Entry 7Z0O (electron microscopy, 2.80 A resolution); this record covers chains E and T of the 10 polymer chains in the assembly.

Chain E:
Protein: RNA polymerase I-specific transcription initiation factor RRN9
From: Saccharomyces cerevisiae
UniProt: P53437 (RRN9_YEAST); residue numbers follow UniProt; this construct covers 1-365
Sequence (366 residues; row label = number of the first residue in the row; numbering starts at 0):
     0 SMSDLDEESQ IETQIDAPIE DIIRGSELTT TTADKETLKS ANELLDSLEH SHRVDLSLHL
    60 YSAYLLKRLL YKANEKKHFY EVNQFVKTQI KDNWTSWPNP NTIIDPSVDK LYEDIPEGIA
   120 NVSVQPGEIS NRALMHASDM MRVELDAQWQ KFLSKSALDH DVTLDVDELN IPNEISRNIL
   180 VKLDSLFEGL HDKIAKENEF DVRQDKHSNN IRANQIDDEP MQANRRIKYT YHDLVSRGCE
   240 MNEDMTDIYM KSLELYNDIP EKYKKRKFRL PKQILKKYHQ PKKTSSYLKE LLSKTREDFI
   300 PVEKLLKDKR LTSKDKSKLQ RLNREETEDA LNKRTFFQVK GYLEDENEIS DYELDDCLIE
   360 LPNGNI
Unresolved in the structure: 0-34, 116-122, 209-226, 361-365
Differences from the reference sequence: expression tag (0)
What the authors report for this chain:
  - binding site for Non-template DNA: Arg295, Lys308

Chain T:
Molecule: Template DNA
Sequence (151 nucleotides; numbered 40 to 190; the number before each row is that of its first residue):
    40 ATGACTAAAC CCCCCCTCCC ATTACAAACT AAAATCTTAC TTTTATTTTC TTTTGCCCTC
   100 TCTGTCGCTC TGCCTTAACT ACGTATTTCT CGCCGAGAAA AACTTCAATT TAAGCTATTC
   160 TCCAAAAATC TTAGCGTATA TTTTTTTTTT C
Unresolved in the structure: 40-51, 91-190

Interface between chain E and chain T:
Contacting residue pairs - 11 pairs, chain E then chain T:
  Tyr79(E) - DC54(T)  hydrogen bond to the phosphate
  Tyr79(E) - DC55(T)  hydrogen bond to the phosphate
  Gln83(E) - DC54(T)  sugar contact
  Lys86(E) - DC54(T)  salt bridge to the phosphate
  Asn208(E) - DA63(T)  phosphate contact
  Pro280(E) - DC55(T)  phosphate contact
  Pro280(E) - DT56(T)  phosphate contact
  Arg295(E) - DC64(T)  hydrogen bond to the base
  Arg295(E) - DA65(T)  hydrogen bond to the sugar
  Thr311(E) - DT56(T)  phosphate contact
  Ser312(E) - DT56(T)  hydrogen bond to the phosphate
Interface residues without a listed pair, chain E (10 interface residues in all): Thr283, Lys308
Interface residues without a listed pair, chain T (7 interface residues in all): DC57

In short:
The interface between chain E and chain T involves 10 residues on one side and 7 on the other; the contacts
include 5 hydrogen bonds and 1 salt bridge. Polar contacts include Arg295(E)-DC64(T), Arg295(E)-DA65(T) and
Tyr79(E)-DC54(T). From the paper: a binding site for Non-template DNA at Arg295(E) and Lys308(E).
Here chain E is RNA polymerase I-specific transcription initiation factor RRN9 (Saccharomyces cerevisiae) and
chain T is Template DNA. Entry 7Z0O (Structure of transcription factor UAF in complex with TBP and 35S rRNA
promoter DNA) was determined by electron microscopy.
